Entry 6XNZ (electron microscopy, 3.80 A resolution); this record covers chains A and y of the 10 polymer chains in the assembly.

# Chain A
Protein: V(D)J recombination-activating protein 1
From: Mus musculus
Notes: EC 3.1.-.-, 2.3.2.27
UniProtKB: P15919 (RAG1_MOUSE); residues 261-1008 here = UniProt positions 261-1008
Sequence (750 residues; each row starts with the number of its first residue):
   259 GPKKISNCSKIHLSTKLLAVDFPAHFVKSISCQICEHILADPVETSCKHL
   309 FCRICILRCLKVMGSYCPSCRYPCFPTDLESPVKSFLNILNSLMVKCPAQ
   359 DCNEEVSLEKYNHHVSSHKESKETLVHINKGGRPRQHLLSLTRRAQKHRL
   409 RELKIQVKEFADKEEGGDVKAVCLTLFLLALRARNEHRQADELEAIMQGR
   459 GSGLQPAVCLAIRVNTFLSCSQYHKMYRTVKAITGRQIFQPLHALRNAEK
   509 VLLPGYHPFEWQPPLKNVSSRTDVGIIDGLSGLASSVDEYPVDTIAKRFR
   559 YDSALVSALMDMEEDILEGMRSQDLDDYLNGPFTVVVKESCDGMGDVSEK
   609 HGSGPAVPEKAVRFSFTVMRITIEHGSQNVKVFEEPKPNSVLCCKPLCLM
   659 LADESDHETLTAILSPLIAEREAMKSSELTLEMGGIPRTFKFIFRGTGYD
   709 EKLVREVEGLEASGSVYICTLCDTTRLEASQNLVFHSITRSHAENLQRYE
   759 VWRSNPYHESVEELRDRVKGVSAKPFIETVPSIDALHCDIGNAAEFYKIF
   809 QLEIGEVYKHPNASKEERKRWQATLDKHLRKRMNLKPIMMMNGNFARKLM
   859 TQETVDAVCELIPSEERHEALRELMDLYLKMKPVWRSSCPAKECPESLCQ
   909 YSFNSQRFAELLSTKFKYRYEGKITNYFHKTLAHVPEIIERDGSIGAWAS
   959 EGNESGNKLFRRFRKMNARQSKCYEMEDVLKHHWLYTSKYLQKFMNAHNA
Not modelled in the structure: 259-458
Construct notes: expression tag (259-260); engineered mutation Val649 (Glu in P15919), Met848 (Arg in P15919)
Bound ions: Zn2+: Cys727, Cys730, His937, His942
UniProt features mapped onto this chain:
  - zinc finger: Cys290 to Arg329 (RING-type), Leu351 to Lys380 (RAG1-type)
  - DNA-binding region: Gly389 to Gln456 (NBD)
  - binding site (Zn(2+)): Cys266, His270, Cys290, Cys293, His295, Cys305, His307, Cys310, Cys313, Cys325, Cys328, Cys355, Cys360, His372, His376
  - binding site (a divalent metal cation): Asp600, Asp708, Glu962
  - site: Trp893 (Essential for DNA hairpin formation, participates in base-stacking interactions near the cleavage site)
  - mutagenesis: His307 (H307A: Displays lower E3 ligase activity and affects the joining step of V(D)J recombination), Cys325 (C325G: Loss of E3 ligase activity and affects the joining step of V(D)J recombination), Arg391 (R391A: Defects in converting nicked products to hairpins; R391L: Impairs DNA-binding and hairpin formation while maintaining some nicking activity), Arg393 (R393A: Impairs DNA-binding and hairpin formation while maintaining some nicking activity), Arg401 (R401A: Allows robust hairpin activity), Arg402 (R402A: Defects in converting nicked products to hairpins), Lys405 (K405A: Reduced hairpin activity), His406 (H406A: Allows robust hairpin activity), Arg407 (R407A: Impairs DNA-binding and reduces hairpin formation without affecting nicking activity), Asn443 (N443A: Impairs DNA-binding; when associated with A-445), His445 (H445A: Impairs DNA-binding; when associated with A-443), Asp546 (D546A: Loss of DNA-binding), 22 further mutagenesis entries in UniProt
What the authors report for this chain:
  - binding site for Target DNA top strand: Asp600, Asp708, Met848
  - conformationally variable residues (side-chain flip): Met848
  - mutagenesis - E649V/R848M: increased catalytic activity on disintegration

# Chain y
Molecule: 23RSS integration strand
Sequence (45 nucleotides; row label = number of the first residue in the row; numbers below 1 keep their minus sign (DG-9 is residue -9)):
    -9 GGTCGAGGTTTTTGTACAGCCAGACAACAGCCTACTACCACTGTG
Not modelled in the structure: -9 to 23

# Chain A / chain y interface
Residue-residue contacts (21):
  Met602(A) with DG35(y), phosphate contact
  Leu794(A) with DG35(y), base contact
  Ile798(A) with DG35(y), base contact
  Asn850(A) with DT34(y), base contact; DG35(y), base contact
  Gly851(A) with DT34(y), base contact; DG35(y), hydrogen bond to the base
  Asn852(A) with DT32(y), hydrogen bond to the phosphate; DG33(y), base contact; DT34(y), base contact
  Arg855(A) with DG35(y), hydrogen bond to the base
  Glu959(A) with DG35(y), hydrogen bond to the base
  Glu962(A) with DT34(y), sugar contact; DG35(y), hydrogen bond to the base
  Ser963(A) with DT34(y), base contact; DG35(y), base contact
  Asn965(A) with DT34(y), phosphate contact; DG35(y), hydrogen bond to the phosphate
  Lys966(A) with DG33(y), hydrogen bond to the base; DT34(y), sugar contact
  Arg969(A) with DG35(y), salt bridge to the phosphate
Interface residues without a listed pair, chain A (15 interface residues in all): Asp600, Asn842
Interface residues without a listed pair, chain y (5 interface residues in all): DC31

# Summary
15 residues of chain A face 5 of chain y across their interface; the contacts include 7 hydrogen bonds and 1
salt bridge. Polar pairs include Gly851(A)-DG35(y), Arg855(A)-DG35(y) and Glu959(A)-DG35(y). The paper reports
a binding site for Target DNA top strand at Asp600(A), Asp708(A) and Met848(A); E649V/R848M of chain A
increase catalytic activity on disintegration.
Here chain A is V(D)J recombination-activating protein 1 (Mus musculus) and chain y is 23RSS integration
strand. Entry 6XNZ (Structure of RAG1 (R848M/E649V)-RAG2-DNA Target Capture Complex) was determined by
electron microscopy, deposited together with 6XNX and 6XNY.
